PDB entry 4G76 | X-ray diffraction, 2.38 A resolution | chain A

== Chain A ==
Protein: Phosphodiesterase
From: Pseudomonas aeruginosa
Reference sequence: Q1W548 (Q1W548_PSEAI); residue numbers follow UniProt; this construct covers 1-289
Sequence (297 residues; each row starts with the number of its first residue):
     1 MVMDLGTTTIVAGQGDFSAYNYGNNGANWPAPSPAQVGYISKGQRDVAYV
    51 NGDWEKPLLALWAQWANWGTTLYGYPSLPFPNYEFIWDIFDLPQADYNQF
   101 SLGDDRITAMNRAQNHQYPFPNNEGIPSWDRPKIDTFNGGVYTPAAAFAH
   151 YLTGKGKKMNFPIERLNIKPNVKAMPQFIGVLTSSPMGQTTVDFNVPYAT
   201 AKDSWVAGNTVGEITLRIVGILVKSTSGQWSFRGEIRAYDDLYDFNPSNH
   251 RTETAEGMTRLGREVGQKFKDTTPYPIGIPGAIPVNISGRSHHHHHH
Not modelled in the structure: 1-2, 294-297
Construct notes: expression tag (290-297)
Modified residues: Mse1 (selenomethionine); Mse3, Mse110, Mse159, Mse175, Mse187, Mse258 (selenomethionine; parent Met)
What the authors report for this chain:
  - conformationally variable residues (register shift): Asp240 to Phe245
  - mutagenesis - D241A, Y243A, D244A, R251A: decreased catalytic activity on lipid II
  - mutagenesis - D241A/D244A: abolished catalytic activity
  - catalytic residues: Asp241, Asp244
  - mutagenesis - A238S (3-fold), H250A: decreased catalytic activity
  - mutagenesis - N249A: unchanged catalytic activity
  - mutagenesis - W54K (15-fold), W54K/E55A (15-fold), E55A (15-fold): increased catalytic activity on lipid II

== In short ==
The paper reports catalytic residues Asp241 and Asp244; D241A, Y243A and D244A, among others, reduce catalytic
activity on lipid II; 11 substitutions were tested in all.
Chain A is Phosphodiesterase (Pseudomonas aeruginosa); the structure, Structure of PaeM, a colicin M-like
bacteriocin produced by Pseudomonas aeruginosa, was determined by X-ray diffraction (same publication as
4G75).
